PDB entry 4XDG | X-ray diffraction, 1.50 A resolution | chains A and B

# Chain A (and B)
Molecule: Ribosyldihydronicotinamide dehydrogenase [quinone]
From: Homo sapiens
Notes: EC 1.10.99.2; chain B of this document is another copy of the same molecule, construct and numbering; everything in this record applies to it too
UniProt: P16083 (NQO2_HUMAN); residues 0-230 here correspond to UniProt positions 1-231 (UniProt number = residue number + 1)
Chain sequence (231 residues; each row starts with the number of its first residue; numbering starts at 0):
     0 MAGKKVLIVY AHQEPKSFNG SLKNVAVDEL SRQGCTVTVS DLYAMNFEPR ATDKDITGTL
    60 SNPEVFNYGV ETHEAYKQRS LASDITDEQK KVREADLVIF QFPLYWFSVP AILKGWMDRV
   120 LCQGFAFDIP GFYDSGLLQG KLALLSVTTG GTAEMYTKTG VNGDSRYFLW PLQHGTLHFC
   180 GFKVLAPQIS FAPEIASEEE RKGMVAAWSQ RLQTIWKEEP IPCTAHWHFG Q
Disordered / not traced: 0-1
Differences from the reference sequence: conflict Phe-46 (Leu47 in P16083)
Bound ions: Zn2+: His-173, His-177, Cys-222
Small-molecule neighbours:
  - 3ZU ((2S)-2-(4-aminophenyl)-1-hydroxy-5-methoxy-1,2-dihydro-3H-indol-3-one), molecule 1: Trp-105, Gly-149, Gly-150, Met-154, Ile-194
  - 3ZU, molecule 2: Phe-126, Ile-128, Phe-131, Phe-178
  - FAD (flavin-adenine dinucleotide), molecule 1: His-11, Lys-15, Ser-16, Phe-17, Asn-18, Ser-20, Pro-102, Leu-103, Tyr-104, Trp-105, Phe-106, Thr-147, Thr-148, Gly-149, Gly-150, Tyr-155, Pro-192, Glu-193, Glu-197, Arg-200, Lys-201, Val-204
  - FAD, molecule 2: Asn-66, Tyr-67, Gly-68, Asp-117
UniProt features mapped onto this chain:
  - binding site (FAD): His-11, Phe-17 to Ser-20, Leu-103 to Phe-106, Thr-147 to Gly-150, Tyr-155, Glu-193, Arg-200
  - binding site (substrate): Phe-126 to Ile-128
  - binding site (Zn(2+)): His-173, His-177, Cys-222
  - modified residue (Phosphoserine): Ser-79, Ser-196

# Chain A / chain B interface
Contacting residue pairs - 86 pairs, chain A then chain B:
  Gln-12(A) / Ala-50(B)  hydrogen bond (side chain-backbone)
  Gln-12(A) / Phe-65(B)
  Gln-12(A) / Tyr-67(B)
  Glu-13(A) / Glu-63(B)
  Glu-13(A) / Val-64(B)
  Glu-13(A) / Phe-65(B)  hydrogen bond (side chain-backbone)
  Lys-15(A) / Glu-63(B)
  Tyr-42(A) / Ala-50(B)
  Asn-45(A) / Arg-49(B)  hydrogen bond (backbone-side chain)
  Phe-46(A) / Arg-49(B)  hydrogen bond (backbone-side chain)
  Glu-47(A) / Arg-49(B)  salt bridge
  Pro-48(A) / Pro-48(B)  hydrophobic
  Pro-48(A) / Arg-49(B)
  Pro-48(A) / Ala-110(B)
  Arg-49(A) / Asn-45(B)  hydrogen bond (side chain-backbone)
  Arg-49(A) / Phe-46(B)  hydrogen bond (side chain-backbone)
  Arg-49(A) / Glu-47(B)
  Arg-49(A) / Pro-48(B)
  Arg-49(A) / Ile-111(B)
  Ala-50(A) / Gln-12(B)  hydrogen bond (backbone-side chain)
  Ala-50(A) / Tyr-42(B)
  Val-64(A) / Glu-13(B)
  Phe-65(A) / Gln-12(B)
  Phe-65(A) / Glu-13(B)  hydrogen bond (backbone-side chain)
  Asn-66(A) / Glu-193(B)  hydrogen bond
  Tyr-67(A) / Gln-12(B)
  Tyr-104(A) / Tyr-67(B)
  Tyr-104(A) / Lys-113(B)  hydrogen bond (backbone-side chain)
  Tyr-104(A) / Asp-117(B)
  Trp-105(A) / Met-116(B)  hydrogen bond (side chain-backbone)
  Trp-105(A) / Asp-117(B)
  Trp-105(A) / Leu-120(B)
  Trp-105(A) / Phe-126(B)  hydrophobic
  Trp-105(A) / Pro-170(B)
  Trp-105(A) / Gly-174(B)
  Trp-105(A) / Thr-175(B)
  Trp-105(A) / Phe-178(B)  hydrophobic
  Trp-105(A) / Cys-179(B)  hydrophobic
  Phe-106(A) / Tyr-132(B)
  Phe-106(A) / Trp-169(B)
  Phe-106(A) / Pro-170(B)  hydrophobic
  Phe-106(A) / Gly-174(B)
  Ser-107(A) / Lys-113(B)
  Val-108(A) / Lys-113(B)  hydrogen bond (backbone-side chain)
  Pro-109(A) / Asp-117(B)
  Ala-110(A) / Pro-48(B)
  Ala-110(A) / Ala-110(B)
  Ala-110(A) / Lys-113(B)
  Ala-110(A) / Gly-114(B)
  Ala-110(A) / Asp-117(B)  hydrogen bond (backbone-side chain)
  Ile-111(A) / Arg-49(B)
  Lys-113(A) / Tyr-104(B)  hydrogen bond (side chain-backbone)
  Lys-113(A) / Ser-107(B)
  Lys-113(A) / Val-108(B)  hydrogen bond (side chain-backbone)
  Lys-113(A) / Ala-110(B)
  Gly-114(A) / Ala-110(B)
  Met-116(A) / Trp-105(B)  hydrogen bond (backbone-side chain)
  Asp-117(A) / Tyr-104(B)
  Asp-117(A) / Trp-105(B)
  Asp-117(A) / Pro-109(B)
  Asp-117(A) / Ala-110(B)  hydrogen bond (side chain-backbone)
  Leu-120(A) / Trp-105(B)
  Phe-126(A) / Trp-105(B)  hydrophobic
  Tyr-132(A) / Phe-106(B)
  Tyr-132(A) / Val-160(B)  hydrogen bond (side chain-backbone)
  Tyr-132(A) / Asn-161(B)  hydrogen bond
  Val-160(A) / Tyr-132(B)  hydrogen bond (backbone-side chain)
  Val-160(A) / His-173(B)  hydrogen bond (backbone-side chain)
  Asn-161(A) / Tyr-132(B)  hydrogen bond
  Asn-161(A) / Trp-169(B)
  Tyr-166(A) / Trp-169(B)
  Tyr-166(A) / Phe-228(B)  hydrophobic
  Trp-169(A) / Phe-106(B)
  Trp-169(A) / Asn-161(B)
  Trp-169(A) / Tyr-166(B)
  Pro-170(A) / Trp-105(B)
  Pro-170(A) / Phe-106(B)  hydrophobic
  His-173(A) / Val-160(B)  hydrogen bond (side chain-backbone)
  Gly-174(A) / Trp-105(B)
  Gly-174(A) / Phe-106(B)
  Thr-175(A) / Trp-105(B)
  Phe-178(A) / Trp-105(B)  hydrophobic
  Cys-179(A) / Trp-105(B)  hydrophobic
  Glu-193(A) / Asn-66(B)  hydrogen bond
  Phe-228(A) / Tyr-166(B)  hydrophobic
  Phe-228(A) / Phe-228(B)  hydrophobic
Other interface residues (no listed pair), chain A (47 interface residues in all): His-11, Thr-51, Glu-63, Gly-162, Phe-167, Ala-224
Other interface residues (no listed pair), chain B (47 interface residues in all): Lys-15, Thr-51, Phe-131, Gly-162, Phe-167, Ala-224

# In short
The chain A/chain B interface involves 47 residues from each chain, with 24 hydrogen bonds and 1 salt bridge.
Polar contacts include Glu-47(A)/Arg-49(B), Gln-12(A)/Ala-50(B) and Glu-13(A)/Phe-65(B). Bound to chain A:
flavin-adenine dinucleotide and compound 3ZU.
Both chains are Ribosyldihydronicotinamide dehydrogenase [quinone] (Homo sapiens). Entry 4XDG (Crystal
Structure of Quinone Reductase II in complex with 2-(4-aminophenyl)-5-methoxy-1-oxy-indol-3-one molecule) was
determined by X-ray diffraction (same publication as 4XDH).
